7GUZ - chains A and D; structure by X-ray diffraction, 1.75 A resolution.

# Chain A
Name: B-cell lymphoma 6 protein
From: Homo sapiens
UniProt: P41182 (BCL6_HUMAN); residues 5-129 here = UniProt positions 5-129
Chain sequence (128 residues; each row starts with the number of its first residue):
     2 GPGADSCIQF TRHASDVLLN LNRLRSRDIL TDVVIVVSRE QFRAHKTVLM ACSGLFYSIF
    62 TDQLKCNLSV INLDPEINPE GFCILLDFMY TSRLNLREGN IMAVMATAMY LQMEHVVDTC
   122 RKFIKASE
Not modelled in the structure: 2-5
Sequence notes: expression tag (2-4)
Ligand contacts: A1ACA (5-[(5-bromo-2-chloropyrimidin-4-yl)amino]-1,3-dihydro-2H-indol-2-one): Asn21, Arg24, Leu25, Met51, Ala52, Cys53, Ser54, Gly55, Tyr58, Gln113, Met114, Glu115
Swiss-Prot annotation at these positions:
  - mutagenesis: Asn21 (N21K: Abolishes interaction with NCOR2 and HDAC2, no effect on interaction with CTBP1 and transcriptional autoinhibition; when associated with A-116 and 376-Q--Q-379), Ser59 (S59A: Abolished ubiquitination by the SCF(FBXL17) complex), His116 (H116A: Abolishes interaction with NCOR2 and HDAC2, no effect on interaction with CTBP1 and transcriptional autoinhibition; when associated with K-21 and 376-Q--Q-379)

# Chain D
Name: WVIP tetrapeptide
Chain sequence (6 residues; each row starts with the number of its first residue; numbering starts at 0):
     0 XWVIPA
Modified positions: ACE (acetyl group) at position 0

# Interface between chain A and chain D
Pairs across the interface (11):
  Cys8(A) - Pro4(D)
  Ile9(A) - Trp1(D)  hydrophobic
  Ile9(A) - Val2(D)
  Gln10(A) - ACE_0(D)
  Gln10(A) - Trp1(D)
  Gln10(A) - Val2(D)  hydrogen bond (backbone-backbone)
  Gln10(A) - Pro4(D)
  Phe11(A) - ACE_0(D)
  Phe11(A) - Trp1(D)
  Thr12(A) - ACE_0(D)  hydrogen bond (backbone-backbone)
  Thr12(A) - Val2(D)
Other interface residues (no listed pair), chain D (5 interface residues in all): Ile3

# Summary
The chain A/chain D interface involves 5 residues from each chain; the contacts include 2 hydrogen bonds.
Main-chain hydrogen bonds include Gln10(A)-Val2(D) and Thr12(A)-ACE_0(D). Chain A binds compound A1ACA. From
UniProt: 3 mutagenesis sites on chain A.
Chain A is B-cell lymphoma 6 protein (Homo sapiens) and chain D is WVIP tetrapeptide; the structure, Crystal
Structure of B-cell lymphoma 6 protein BTB domain in complex with ligand 2 at 10.00 ..., was determined by
X-ray diffraction together with 7GUD, 7GUE, 7GUF, 7GUG, 7GUH, 7GUI and 126 further entries from the same
study.
